Entry 4B0R (X-ray diffraction, 2.60 A resolution); this record covers chain A.

# Chain A
Molecule: Deamidase-depupylase dop
Source organism: Acidothermus cellulolyticus
Notes: EC 3.4.-.-, 3.5.1.-
UniProtKB: A0LU48 (A0LU48_ACIC1); numbering as in UniProt (aligned over 1-501)
Sequence (506 residues; numbered 1 to 506; the number before each row is that of its first residue):
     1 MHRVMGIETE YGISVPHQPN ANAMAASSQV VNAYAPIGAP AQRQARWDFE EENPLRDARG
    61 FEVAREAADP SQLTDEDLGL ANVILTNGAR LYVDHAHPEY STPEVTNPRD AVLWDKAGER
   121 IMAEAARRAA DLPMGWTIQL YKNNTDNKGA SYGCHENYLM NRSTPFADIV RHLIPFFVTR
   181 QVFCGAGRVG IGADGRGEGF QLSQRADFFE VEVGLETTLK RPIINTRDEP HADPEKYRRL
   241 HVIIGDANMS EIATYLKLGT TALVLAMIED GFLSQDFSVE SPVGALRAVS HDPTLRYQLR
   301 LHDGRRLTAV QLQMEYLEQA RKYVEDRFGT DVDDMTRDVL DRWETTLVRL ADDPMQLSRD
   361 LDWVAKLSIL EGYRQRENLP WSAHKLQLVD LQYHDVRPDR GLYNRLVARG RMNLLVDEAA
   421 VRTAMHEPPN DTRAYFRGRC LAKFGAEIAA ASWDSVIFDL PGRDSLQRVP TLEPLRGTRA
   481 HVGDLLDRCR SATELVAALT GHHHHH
Not modelled in the structure: 37-80, 501-506
Differences from the reference sequence: expression tag (502-506)
Curated features (UniProtKB/Swiss-Prot):
  - active site: Asp94 (Proton acceptor)
  - binding site (Mg(2+)): Glu8, Tyr92, Glu99, His155, His241
  - binding site (ATP): Ser101, Thr102, Asn157, Arg239
  - mutagenesis: Glu8 (E8A: Abolishes depupylation and deamidation activities), Glu10 (E10A: Abolishes depupylation and deamidation activities), Tyr92 (Y92A: Reduces depupylation but not deamidation activity), Asp94 (D94A: Abolishes depupylation and deamidation activities), His97 (H97A: Reduces depupylation but not deamidation activity), Gln139 (Q139E: Abolishes depupylation), His155 (H155A: Abolishes depupylation but not deamidation activity), Arg205 (R205A: Impairs depupylation and significantly slows deamidation), Arg221 (R221A: Abolishes depupylation and deamidation activities), His241 (H241A: Abolishes depupylation and deamidation activities), Arg400 (R400E: Abolishes depupylation)
What the authors report for this chain:
  - mutagenesis - E8A, E10A, D94A, R221A: abolished catalytic activity
  - mutagenesis - H155A, H241A: abolished catalytic activity on depupylation
  - mutagenesis - Y92A, H97A, R205A: decreased catalytic activity on depupylation
  - mutagenesis - R205A: decreased catalytic activity on deamidation
  - mutagenesis - Y92A, H97A, K148A: unchanged catalytic activity on deamidation
  - catalytic residues: Asp94
  - catalytic residues: Arg205, Arg221 (proposed by the authors, not directly observed)
  - mutagenesis - S27A, H95V: unchanged catalytic activity
  - mutagenesis - Q139E, K148A, R400E: abolished catalytic activity on PanB-Pup
  - mutagenesis - Q139E, R400E: decreased binding to PupQ

# Overview
Curated annotation (UniProt) lists active-site residue Asp94, 5 Mg2+-binding residues, 4 ATP-binding residues
and 11 mutagenesis sites. The paper reports catalytic residues Asp94, Arg205 and Arg221; E8A, E10A and D94A,
among others, abolish catalytic activity; 14 substitutions were tested in all.
Chain A is Deamidase-depupylase dop (Acidothermus cellulolyticus); the structure, Structure of the
Deamidase-Depupylase Dop of the Prokaryotic Ubiquitin-like Modification Pathway, was determined by X-ray
diffraction, deposited together with 4B0S and 4B0T.
